Entry 3CRO (X-ray diffraction, 2.50 A resolution); this record covers chains A and L of the 4 polymer chains in the assembly.

== Chain A ==
Molecule: 20-nt DNA strand
Sequence (20 nucleotides; each row starts with the number of its first residue):
     1 AAGTACAAACTTTCTTGTAT

== Chain L ==
Name: Protein (434 cro)
From: Phage 434
UniProt: P03036 (RCRO_BP434); residues -1 to 69 here correspond to UniProt positions 1-71 (UniProt number = residue number + 2)
Chain sequence (71 residues; each row starts with the number of its first residue; numbers below 1 keep their minus sign (Met-1 is residue -1)):
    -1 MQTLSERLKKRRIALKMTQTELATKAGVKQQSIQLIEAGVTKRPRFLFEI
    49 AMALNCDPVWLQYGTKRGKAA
Unresolved in the structure: 65-69
Curated features (UniProtKB/Swiss-Prot):
  - DNA-binding region: Gln17 to Ala36 (H-T-H motif)

== How chain A and chain L interact ==
Contacting residue pairs (18; chain A residue first):
  DT13(A) - Thr39(L)  sugar contact
  DT13(A) - Lys40(L)  hydrogen bond to the phosphate
  DT13(A) - Arg41(L)  hydrogen bond to the phosphate
  DT13(A) - Arg43(L)  phosphate contact
  DC14(A) - Ser30(L)  sugar contact
  DC14(A) - Thr39(L)  phosphate contact
  DC14(A) - Pro42(L)  phosphate contact
  DC14(A) - Arg43(L)  hydrogen bond to the phosphate
  DC14(A) - Phe44(L)  hydrogen bond to the phosphate
  DT15(A) - Val26(L)  phosphate contact
  DT15(A) - Lys27(L)  hydrogen bond to the phosphate
  DT15(A) - Gln29(L)  base contact
  DT15(A) - Ser30(L)  hydrogen bond to the phosphate
  DT15(A) - Leu33(L)  base contact
  DT16(A) - Lys27(L)  salt bridge to the phosphate
  DT16(A) - Gln29(L)  base contact
  DG17(A) - Gln29(L)  base contact
  DT18(A) - Gln29(L)  base contact
Also at the interface, not in a pair above, chain L (13 interface residues in all): Gly25, Val38

== Summary ==
6 residues of chain A face 13 of chain L across their interface, with 6 hydrogen bonds and 1 salt bridge.
Polar pairs include DT13(A)-Lys40(L), DT13(A)-Arg41(L) and DC14(A)-Arg43(L).
Chain A is a 20-nt DNA strand and chain L is Protein (434 cro) (Phage 434); the structure, The phage 434
cro/OR1 complex at 2.5 angstroms resolution, was determined by X-ray diffraction.
